PDB entry 1G36 | X-ray diffraction, 1.90 A resolution | chain A

# Chain A
Name: Trypsinogen, cationic
From: Bos taurus
Notes: EC 3.4.21.4
Reference sequence: P00760 (TRY1_BOVIN); the construct lacks a stretch of the UniProt sequence and is renumbered around it, so the offset changes along the chain: 16-34 = UniProt 21-39; 37-67 = UniProt 40-70; 69-125 = UniProt 71-127; 127-130 = UniProt 128-131; 5 more segments
Sequence (223 residues; each row starts with the number of its first residue; note: 10 numbers in that range are skipped by the numbering (no residue carries them; nothing is unmodelled there)):
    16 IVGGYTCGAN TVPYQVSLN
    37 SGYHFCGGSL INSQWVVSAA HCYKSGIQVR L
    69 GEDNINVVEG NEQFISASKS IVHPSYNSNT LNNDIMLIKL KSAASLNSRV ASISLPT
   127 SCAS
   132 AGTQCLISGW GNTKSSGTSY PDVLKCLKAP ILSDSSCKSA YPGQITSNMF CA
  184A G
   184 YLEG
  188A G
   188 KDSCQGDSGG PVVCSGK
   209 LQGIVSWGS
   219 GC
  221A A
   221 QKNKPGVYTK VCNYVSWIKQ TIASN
Disulfide bonds: Cys22-Cys157, Cys42-Cys58, Cys128-Cys232, Cys136-Cys201, Cys168-Cys182, Cys191-Cys220
Metal / ion sites: Ca2+: Glu70, Asn72, Val75, Glu80
Small-molecule neighbours: R11 (4-{[1-methyl-5-(2-methyl-benzoimidazol-1-ylmethyl)-1H-benzoimidazol-2-ylmethyl]-amino}-benzamidine): His57, Asn97, Thr98, Leu99, Gln175, Asp189, Ser190, Cys191, Gln192, Ser195, Val213, Ser214, Trp215, Gly216, Gly219, Cys220, Gly226, Tyr228
What the authors report for this chain:
  - binding site for R11: Asp189, Ser195

# Overview
Chain A binds compound R11. Glu70, Asn72, Val75 and Glu80 coordinate Ca2+. From the paper: a binding site for
R11 at Asp189 and Ser195.
Chain A is Trypsinogen, cationic (Bos taurus); the structure, Trypsin inhibitor complex, was determined by
X-ray diffraction, deposited together with 1OYQ, 1G30, 1G32, 1G2L and 1G2M.
